PDB entry 5JCL | X-ray diffraction, 1.80 A resolution | chain A

Chain A:
Molecule: Os09g0567300 protein
Source organism: Oryza sativa subsp. japonica
UniProtKB: Q652L6 (Q652L6_ORYSJ); residue numbers follow UniProt; this construct covers 4-435
Sequence (451 residues; each row starts with the number of its first residue; numbers below 1 keep their minus sign (His-15 is residue -15)):
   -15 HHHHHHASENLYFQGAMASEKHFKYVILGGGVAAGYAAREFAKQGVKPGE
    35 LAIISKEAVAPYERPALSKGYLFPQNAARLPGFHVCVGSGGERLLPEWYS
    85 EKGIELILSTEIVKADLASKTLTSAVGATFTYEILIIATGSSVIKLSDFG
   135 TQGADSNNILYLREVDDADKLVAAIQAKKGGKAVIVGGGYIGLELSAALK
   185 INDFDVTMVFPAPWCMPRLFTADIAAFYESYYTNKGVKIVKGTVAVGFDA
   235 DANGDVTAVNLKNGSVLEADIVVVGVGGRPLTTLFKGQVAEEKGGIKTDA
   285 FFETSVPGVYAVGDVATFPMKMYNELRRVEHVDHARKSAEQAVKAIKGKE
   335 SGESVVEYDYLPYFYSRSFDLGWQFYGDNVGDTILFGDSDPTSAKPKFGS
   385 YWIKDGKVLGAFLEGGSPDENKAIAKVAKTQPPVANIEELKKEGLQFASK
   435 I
Unresolved in the structure: -15 to 3, 419-421
Sequence notes: expression tag (-15 to 3); engineered mutation Ala196 (Glu in Q652L6)
Ligand contacts:
  - FAD (flavin-adenine dinucleotide): Leu12, Gly13, Gly14, Gly15, Val16, Ala17, Ala18, Ile38, Ser39, Lys40, Glu41, Arg48, Pro49, Leu51, Ser52, Lys53, Thr94, Glu95, Ile96, Ala122, Thr123, Gly124, Ser125, Leu146, Arg147, Glu148, Ile175, Glu178, Leu265, Leu268, Val296, Gly297, Asp298, Glu314, His315, Val316, Ala319, Tyr349
  - NADPH (NDP; NADPH dihydro-nicotinamide-adenine-dinucleotide phosphate): Ser52, Phe133, Arg147, Val170, Gly171, Gly172, Gly173, Tyr174, Ile175, Gly176, Glu178, Val193, Phe194, Pro195, Pro201, Arg202, Val228, Gly259, Val260, Gly261, Gly262, Glu314, His315, Tyr349, Ser350
UniProt features mapped onto this chain:
  - binding site (FAD): Gly14 to Ala17, Glu41, Arg48, Lys53, Ile96, Arg147, Glu148, Asp298, Val316, Tyr349
  - binding site (NAD(+)): Gly172 to Glu178, Arg202, Gly261, Glu314, His315, Tyr349
  - binding site (NADP(+)): Tyr174 to Glu178, Arg202, Gly261, Glu314, His315, Tyr349
  - binding site (L-ascorbate): Arg320, Arg351
  - mutagenesis: Cys70 (C70A: No effect on catalytic activity; C70S: Slight reduction of catalytic activity), Gly72 (G72N: Slight reduction of catalytic activity), Arg320 (R320A: Reduces catalytic activity 5-fold), Tyr349 (Y349A/F/W: Abolishes catalytic activity), Arg351 (R351A: No effect on catalytic activity)
Reported in the primary citation:
  - mutagenesis - R320A: decreased catalytic activity
  - catalytic residues: Tyr349
  - mutagenesis - Y349A, Y349F, Y349W: abolished catalytic activity
  - mutagenesis - C70A: unchanged catalytic activity

Overview:
Chain A binds flavin-adenine dinucleotide and NADPH. UniProt lists 13 FAD-binding residues, 12 NAD+-binding
residues, 10 NADP+-binding residues and L-ascorbate-binding residues Arg320 and Arg351. From the paper: the
catalytic residue Tyr349; Y349A, Y349F and Y349W abolish catalytic activity; 5 substitutions were tested in
all.
Chain A is Os09g0567300 protein (Oryza sativa subsp. japonica); the structure, Structure and catalytic
mechanism of monodehydroascorbate reductase, MDHAR, from Oryza sativa L. japonica, was determined by X-ray
diffraction together with 5JCI, 5JCK, 5JCM and 5JCN from the same study.
